Entry 2ZGJ (X-ray diffraction, 2.30 A resolution); this record covers chains A and B.

Chain A:
Protein: Granzyme M
From: Homo sapiens
Notes: EC 3.4.21.-
Reference sequence: P51124 (GRAM_HUMAN); residues 1-232 here correspond to UniProt positions 26-257 (UniProt number = residue number + 25)
Chain sequence (240 residues; each row starts with the number of its first residue):
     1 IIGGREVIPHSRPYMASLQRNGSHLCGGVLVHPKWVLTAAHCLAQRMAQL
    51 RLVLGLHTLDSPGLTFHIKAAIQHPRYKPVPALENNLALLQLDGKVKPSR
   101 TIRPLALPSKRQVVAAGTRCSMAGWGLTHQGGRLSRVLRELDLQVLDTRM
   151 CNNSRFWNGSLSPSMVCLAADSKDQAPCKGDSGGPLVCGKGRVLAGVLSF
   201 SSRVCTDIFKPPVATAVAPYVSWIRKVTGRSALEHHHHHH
Unresolved in the structure: 232-240
Construct notes: engineered mutation Asn86 (Asp111 in P51124); expression tag (233-240)
Disulfide bonds: Cys26-Cys42, Cys120-Cys188, Cys151-Cys167, Cys178-Cys205
Curated features (UniProtKB/Swiss-Prot):
  - active site (Charge relay system): His41, Ser182
  - glycosylation: Asn152 (N-linked (GlcNAc...) asparagine)

Chain B:
Protein: Ssgkvpls
Chain sequence (8 residues; each row starts with the number of its first residue):
     1 SSGKVPLS
Unresolved in the structure: 1

Interface between chain A and chain B:
Contacting residue pairs (32; chain A residue first):
  Leu25(A) with Ser8(B)
  Cys26(A) with Ser8(B), hydrogen bond (side chain-backbone)
  His41(A) with Pro6(B); Leu7(B); Ser8(B), hydrogen bond (side chain-backbone)
  Val80(A) with Lys4(B); Pro6(B)
  Pro81(A) with Lys4(B), hydrogen bond (backbone-side chain)
  Ala82(A) with Lys4(B), hydrogen bond (backbone-side chain)
  Leu83(A) with Lys4(B)
  Trp157(A) with Gly3(B)
  Ser160(A) with Lys4(B)
  Cys178(A) with Leu7(B), hydrophobic
  Lys179(A) with Leu7(B); Ser8(B)
  Gly180(A) with Leu7(B), hydrogen bond (backbone-backbone); Ser8(B)
  Asp181(A) with Leu7(B)
  Ser182(A) with Leu7(B), hydrogen bond (side chain-backbone); Ser8(B)
  Ser199(A) with Pro6(B); Leu7(B), hydrogen bond (backbone-backbone)
  Phe200(A) with Lys4(B); Val5(B); Pro6(B), hydrophobic; Leu7(B)
  Ser201(A) with Gly3(B); Lys4(B); Val5(B), hydrogen bond (backbone-backbone); Leu7(B)
  Ser202(A) with Val5(B)
  Arg203(A) with Val5(B)
Also at the interface, not in a pair above, chain A (20 interface residues in all): Pro177
Also at the interface, not in a pair above, chain B (7 interface residues in all): Ser2

Overview:
The interface between chain A and chain B involves 20 residues on one side and 7 on the other, with 8 hydrogen
bonds. Polar contacts include Cys26(A)-Ser8(B), His41(A)-Ser8(B) and Pro81(A)-Lys4(B). From UniProt:
active-site residues His41(A) and Ser182(A) on chain A.
Chain A is Granzyme M (Homo sapiens) and chain B is Ssgkvpls; the structure, Crystal Structure of D86N-GzmM
Complexed with Its Optimal Synthesized Substrate, was determined by X-ray diffraction (same publication as
2ZKS, 2ZGC and 2ZGH).
